4JUL - chains E and F of the 6 polymer chains in the assembly; structure by X-ray diffraction, 2.79 A resolution.

== Chain E ==
Name: Hemagglutinin HA1
From: Influenza A virus
UniProt: Q00G25 (Q00G25_9INFA); the construct lacks a stretch of the UniProt sequence and is renumbered around it, so the offset changes along the chain: 11-19 = UniProt 17-25; 20-28 = UniProt 27-35; 31-35 = UniProt 36-40; 36-53 = UniProt 42-59; 6 more segments
Sequence (329 residues; numbered 5 to 326 plus 9 insertion-coded residues; 2 numbers in that range are skipped by the numbering (no residue carries them; nothing is unmodelled there); the number before each row is that of its first residue; a row labelled like 125A-125B holds insertion residues (125A, then the next letters in order)):
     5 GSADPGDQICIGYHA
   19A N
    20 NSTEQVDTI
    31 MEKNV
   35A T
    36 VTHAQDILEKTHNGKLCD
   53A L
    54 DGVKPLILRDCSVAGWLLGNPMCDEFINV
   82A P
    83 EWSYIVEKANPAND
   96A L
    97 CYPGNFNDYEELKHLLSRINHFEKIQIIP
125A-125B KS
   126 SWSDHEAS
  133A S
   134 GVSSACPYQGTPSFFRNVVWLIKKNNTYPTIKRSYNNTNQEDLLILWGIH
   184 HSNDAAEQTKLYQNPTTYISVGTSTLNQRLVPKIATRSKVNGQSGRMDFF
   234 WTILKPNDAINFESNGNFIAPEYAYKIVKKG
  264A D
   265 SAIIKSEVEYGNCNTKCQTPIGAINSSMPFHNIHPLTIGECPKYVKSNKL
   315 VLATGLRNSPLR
Disordered / not traced: 5-8, 324-326
Sequence notes: expression tag (5-10)
Cystine bridges: Cys52-Cys277, Cys64-Cys76, Cys97-Cys139, Cys281-Cys305
Glycans and other covalent adducts: N-acetylglucosamine (NAG) linked to Asn34, Asn169

== Chain F ==
Name: Hemagglutinin HA2
From: Influenza A virus
UniProt: Q00G25 (Q00G25_9INFA); residues 1-176 here correspond to UniProt positions 346-521 (UniProt number = residue number + 345)
Sequence (182 residues; row label = number of the first residue in the row):
     1 GLFGAIAGFIEGGWQGMVDGWYGYHHSNEQGSGYAADKESTQKAIDGVTN
    51 KVNSIIDKMNTQFEAVGREFNNLERRIENLNKKMEDGFLDVWTYNAELLV
   101 LMENERTLDFHDSNVKNLYDKVRLQLRDNAKELGNGCFEFYHKCDNECME
   151 SVRNGTYDYPQYSEEARLKREEISGVRSLVPR
Disordered / not traced: 173-182
Sequence notes: expression tag (177-182)
Cystine bridges: Cys144-Cys148

== Chain E / chain F interface ==
Pairs across the interface (107):
  Pro9(E) - Glu139(F)
  Gly10(E) - Glu139(F)
  Gly10(E) - Phe140(F)
  Asp11(E) - Ser27(F)
  Asp11(E) - Asn28(F)
  Asp11(E) - Glu29(F)
  Asp11(E) - Phe140(F)  hydrogen bond (backbone-backbone)
  Asp11(E) - His142(F)
  Asp11(E) - Lys143(F)
  Asp11(E) - Cys144(F)  hydrogen bond (side chain-backbone)
  Gln12(E) - His26(F)
  Gln12(E) - Ser27(F)  hydrogen bond (backbone-backbone)
  Gln12(E) - Leu133(F)
  Gln12(E) - Phe138(F)
  Gln12(E) - Glu139(F)
  Ile13(E) - His25(F)
  Ile13(E) - Cys137(F)
  Ile13(E) - Phe138(F)  hydrogen bond (backbone-backbone)
  Ile13(E) - Phe140(F)  hydrophobic
  Ile13(E) - Val152(F)  hydrophobic
  Cys14(E) - Trp14(F)
  Cys14(E) - Tyr24(F)
  Cys14(E) - His25(F)  hydrogen bond (backbone-backbone)
  Cys14(E) - Gly136(F)
  Cys14(E) - Cys137(F)  disulfide
  Ile15(E) - Ile10(F)
  Ile15(E) - Trp14(F)
  Ile15(E) - Gly23(F)
  Ile15(E) - Tyr24(F)  hydrophobic
  Ile15(E) - Leu118(F)
  Ile15(E) - Tyr119(F)  hydrophobic
  Ile15(E) - Val122(F)  hydrophobic
  Ile15(E) - Gly136(F)  hydrogen bond (backbone-backbone)
  Ile15(E) - Phe138(F)  hydrophobic
  Gly16(E) - Trp14(F)
  Gly16(E) - Met17(F)
  Gly16(E) - Tyr22(F)
  Gly16(E) - Gly23(F)  hydrogen bond (backbone-backbone)
  Tyr17(E) - Ile6(F)
  Tyr17(E) - Ala7(F)  hydrogen bond (side chain-backbone)
  Tyr17(E) - Gly12(F)  hydrogen bond (side chain-backbone)
  Tyr17(E) - Gly13(F)
  Tyr17(E) - Trp14(F)  hydrogen bond (backbone-backbone)
  Tyr17(E) - Met17(F)
  Tyr17(E) - Trp21(F)
  His18(E) - Met17(F)
  His18(E) - Val18(F)
  His18(E) - Gly20(F)
  His18(E) - Trp21(F)  hydrogen bond (backbone-backbone)
  Ala19(E) - Trp14(F)
  Ala19(E) - Gln15(F)
  Asn19A(E) - Gln15(F)
  Asn20(E) - Gln15(F)
  Val25(E) - Asn104(F)
  Asp26(E) - Leu101(F)
  Asp26(E) - Asn104(F)
  Thr27(E) - Leu101(F)
  Thr27(E) - Asn104(F)
  Thr27(E) - Glu105(F)
  Thr27(E) - Leu108(F)
  Ile28(E) - Leu101(F)  hydrophobic
  Ile28(E) - Glu105(F)
  Met31(E) - Glu105(F)  hydrogen bond (backbone-side chain)
  Lys33(E) - Leu101(F)
  Thr37(E) - Trp21(F)  hydrogen bond
  His38(E) - Trp21(F)
  Gln40(E) - Val52(F)
  Ile42(E) - Val100(F)  hydrophobic
  Glu106(E) - Glu69(F)
  Glu106(E) - Asn71(F)
  Lys109(E) - Glu69(F)  salt bridge
  Lys269(E) - Glu69(F)  salt bridge
  Pro293(E) - Ile56(F)  hydrophobic
  Phe294(E) - Met59(F)  hydrophobic
  Phe294(E) - Gln62(F)
  Pro299(E) - Ala65(F)
  Leu300(E) - Gly67(F)
  Lys307(E) - Met59(F)
  Lys307(E) - Asn60(F)  hydrogen bond (side chain-backbone)
  Lys307(E) - Thr61(F)
  Lys307(E) - Gln62(F)
  Lys307(E) - Glu64(F)  salt bridge
  Tyr308(E) - Gln62(F)  hydrogen bond (backbone-side chain)
  Tyr308(E) - Leu89(F)  hydrophobic
  Val309(E) - Thr93(F)
  Lys310(E) - Leu89(F)
  Lys310(E) - Asp90(F)  salt bridge
  Lys310(E) - Thr93(F)  hydrogen bond (backbone-side chain)
  Lys310(E) - Glu97(F)
  Ser311(E) - Thr93(F)
  Ser311(E) - Glu97(F)  hydrogen bond
  Leu314(E) - Val100(F)  hydrophobic
  Val315(E) - Val100(F)
  Val315(E) - Asn104(F)
  Leu316(E) - Ile55(F)  hydrophobic
  Leu316(E) - Val100(F)  hydrophobic
  Leu316(E) - Asn104(F)
  Ala317(E) - Asn104(F)
  Ala317(E) - Thr107(F)
  Thr318(E) - Trp21(F)
  Thr318(E) - Val48(F)
  Thr318(E) - His111(F)
  Gly319(E) - Trp21(F)
  Gly319(E) - Leu108(F)
  Gly319(E) - His111(F)  hydrogen bond (backbone-side chain)
  Leu320(E) - Tyr22(F)  hydrophobic
  Leu320(E) - His111(F)
Also at the interface, not in a pair above, chain E (45 interface residues in all): Val36, Ile267, Arg321
Also at the interface, not in a pair above, chain F (65 interface residues in all): Glu11, Val66, Phe70, Glu74, Asp86, Ala96, Leu98, Val115, Met149
Cross-chain cystine bridges: Cys14(E)-Cys137(F)

== Overview ==
Chain E and chain F form an interface of 45 and 65 residues respectively, with 1 disulfide bond, 18 hydrogen
bonds and 4 salt bridges. Polar contacts include Lys109(E)-Glu69(F), Lys269(E)-Glu69(F) and
Lys307(E)-Glu64(F). Covalently linked N-acetylglucosamine: at Asn34(E) and Asn169(E).
Chain E is Hemagglutinin HA1 and chain F is Hemagglutinin HA2, both from Influenza A virus; the structure,
Crystal structure of H5N1 influenza virus hemagglutinin, clade 2.3.4, was determined by X-ray diffraction.
